Entry 4QIA (X-ray diffraction, 3.20 A resolution); this record covers chain A.

== Chain A ==
Name: Insulin-degrading enzyme
From: Homo sapiens
Notes: EC 3.4.24.56
UniProt: P14735 (IDE_HUMAN); residue numbers follow UniProt; this construct covers 42-1019
Chain sequence (990 residues; numbered 30 to 1019; the number before each row is that of its first residue):
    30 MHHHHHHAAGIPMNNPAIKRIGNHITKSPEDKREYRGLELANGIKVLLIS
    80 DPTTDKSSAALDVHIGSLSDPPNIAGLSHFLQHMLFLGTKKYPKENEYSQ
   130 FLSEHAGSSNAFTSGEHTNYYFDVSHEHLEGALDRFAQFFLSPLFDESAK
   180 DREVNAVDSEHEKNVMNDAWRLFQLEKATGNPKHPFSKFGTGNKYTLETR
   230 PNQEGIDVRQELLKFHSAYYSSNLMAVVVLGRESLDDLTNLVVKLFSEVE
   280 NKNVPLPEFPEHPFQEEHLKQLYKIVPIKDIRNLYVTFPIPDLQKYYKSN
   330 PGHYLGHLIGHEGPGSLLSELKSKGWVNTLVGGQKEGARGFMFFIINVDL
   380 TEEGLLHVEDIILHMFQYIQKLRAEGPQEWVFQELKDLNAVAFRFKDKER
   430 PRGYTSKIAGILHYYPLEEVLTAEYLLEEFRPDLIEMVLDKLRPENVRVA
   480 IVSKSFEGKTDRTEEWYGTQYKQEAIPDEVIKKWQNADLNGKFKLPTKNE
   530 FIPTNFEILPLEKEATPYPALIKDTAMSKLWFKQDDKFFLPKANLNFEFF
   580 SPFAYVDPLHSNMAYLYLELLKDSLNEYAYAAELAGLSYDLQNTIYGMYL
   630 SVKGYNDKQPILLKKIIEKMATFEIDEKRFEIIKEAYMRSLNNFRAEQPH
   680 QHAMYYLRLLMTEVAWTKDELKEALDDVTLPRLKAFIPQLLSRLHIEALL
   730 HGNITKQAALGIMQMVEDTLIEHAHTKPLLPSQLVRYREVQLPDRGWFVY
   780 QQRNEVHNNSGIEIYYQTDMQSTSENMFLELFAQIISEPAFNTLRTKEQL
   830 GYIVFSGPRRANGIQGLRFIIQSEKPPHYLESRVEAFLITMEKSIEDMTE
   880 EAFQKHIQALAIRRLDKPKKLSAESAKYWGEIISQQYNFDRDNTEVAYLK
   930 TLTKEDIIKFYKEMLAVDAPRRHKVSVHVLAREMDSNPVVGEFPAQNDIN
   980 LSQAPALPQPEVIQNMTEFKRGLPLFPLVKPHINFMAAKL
Unresolved in the structure: 30-42, 797, 964-978, 1012-1019
Sequence notes: expression tag (30-41); engineered mutation L110 (Cys in P14735), Q111 (Glu in P14735), S171 (Cys in P14735), A178 (Cys in P14735), V257 (Cys in P14735), L414 (Cys in P14735), N573 (Cys in P14735), S590 (Cys in P14735), S789 (Cys in P14735), A812 (Cys in P14735), A819 (Cys in P14735), S904 (Cys in P14735), N966 (Cys in P14735), A974 (Cys in P14735)
Metal / ion sites: Zn2+: H108, H112, E189
Small-molecule neighbours: N-benzyl-N-(carboxymethyl)glycyl-L-histidine (33K): G335, H336, G339, E341, L359, V360, G361, G362, Q363, K364, Y609
Curated features (UniProtKB/Swiss-Prot):
  - motif: E853 to Y858 (SlyX motif)
  - binding site (Zn(2+)): H108, H112, E189
  - binding site (substrate): H336 to G342, L359 to Q363
  - binding site (ATP): R429, D895 to S901
  - modified residue (N6-succinyllysine): K192, K697
What the authors report for this chain:
  - binding site for N-benzyl-N-(carboxymethyl)glycyl-L-histidine: E341, L359, G361, K364

== Overview ==
Ligands of chain A: N-benzyl-N-(carboxymethyl)glycyl-L-histidine. The Zn2+ site is built by H108, H112 and
E189. Curated annotation (UniProt) lists 3 Zn2+-binding residues, 12 substrate-binding residues and 8
ATP-binding residues. From the paper: a binding site for N-benzyl-N-(carboxymethyl)glycyl-L-histidine at E341,
L359 and G361 among others.
Chain A is Insulin-degrading enzyme (Homo sapiens); the structure, Crystal structure of human insulin
degrading enzyme (ide) in complex with inhibitor N-benzyl-N-(carboxymethyl)glycyl-L-histidine, was determined
by X-ray diffraction together with 4GSF from the same study.
